Entry 9IUK (electron microscopy, 3.38 A resolution); this record covers chain A.

Chain A:
Protein: Pleiotropic ABC efflux transporter of multiple drugs CDR1
Organism: Candida albicans SC5314
UniProt: Q5ANA3 (CDR1_CANAL); residue numbers follow UniProt; this construct covers 1-1501
Chain sequence (1501 residues; row label = number of the first residue in the row):
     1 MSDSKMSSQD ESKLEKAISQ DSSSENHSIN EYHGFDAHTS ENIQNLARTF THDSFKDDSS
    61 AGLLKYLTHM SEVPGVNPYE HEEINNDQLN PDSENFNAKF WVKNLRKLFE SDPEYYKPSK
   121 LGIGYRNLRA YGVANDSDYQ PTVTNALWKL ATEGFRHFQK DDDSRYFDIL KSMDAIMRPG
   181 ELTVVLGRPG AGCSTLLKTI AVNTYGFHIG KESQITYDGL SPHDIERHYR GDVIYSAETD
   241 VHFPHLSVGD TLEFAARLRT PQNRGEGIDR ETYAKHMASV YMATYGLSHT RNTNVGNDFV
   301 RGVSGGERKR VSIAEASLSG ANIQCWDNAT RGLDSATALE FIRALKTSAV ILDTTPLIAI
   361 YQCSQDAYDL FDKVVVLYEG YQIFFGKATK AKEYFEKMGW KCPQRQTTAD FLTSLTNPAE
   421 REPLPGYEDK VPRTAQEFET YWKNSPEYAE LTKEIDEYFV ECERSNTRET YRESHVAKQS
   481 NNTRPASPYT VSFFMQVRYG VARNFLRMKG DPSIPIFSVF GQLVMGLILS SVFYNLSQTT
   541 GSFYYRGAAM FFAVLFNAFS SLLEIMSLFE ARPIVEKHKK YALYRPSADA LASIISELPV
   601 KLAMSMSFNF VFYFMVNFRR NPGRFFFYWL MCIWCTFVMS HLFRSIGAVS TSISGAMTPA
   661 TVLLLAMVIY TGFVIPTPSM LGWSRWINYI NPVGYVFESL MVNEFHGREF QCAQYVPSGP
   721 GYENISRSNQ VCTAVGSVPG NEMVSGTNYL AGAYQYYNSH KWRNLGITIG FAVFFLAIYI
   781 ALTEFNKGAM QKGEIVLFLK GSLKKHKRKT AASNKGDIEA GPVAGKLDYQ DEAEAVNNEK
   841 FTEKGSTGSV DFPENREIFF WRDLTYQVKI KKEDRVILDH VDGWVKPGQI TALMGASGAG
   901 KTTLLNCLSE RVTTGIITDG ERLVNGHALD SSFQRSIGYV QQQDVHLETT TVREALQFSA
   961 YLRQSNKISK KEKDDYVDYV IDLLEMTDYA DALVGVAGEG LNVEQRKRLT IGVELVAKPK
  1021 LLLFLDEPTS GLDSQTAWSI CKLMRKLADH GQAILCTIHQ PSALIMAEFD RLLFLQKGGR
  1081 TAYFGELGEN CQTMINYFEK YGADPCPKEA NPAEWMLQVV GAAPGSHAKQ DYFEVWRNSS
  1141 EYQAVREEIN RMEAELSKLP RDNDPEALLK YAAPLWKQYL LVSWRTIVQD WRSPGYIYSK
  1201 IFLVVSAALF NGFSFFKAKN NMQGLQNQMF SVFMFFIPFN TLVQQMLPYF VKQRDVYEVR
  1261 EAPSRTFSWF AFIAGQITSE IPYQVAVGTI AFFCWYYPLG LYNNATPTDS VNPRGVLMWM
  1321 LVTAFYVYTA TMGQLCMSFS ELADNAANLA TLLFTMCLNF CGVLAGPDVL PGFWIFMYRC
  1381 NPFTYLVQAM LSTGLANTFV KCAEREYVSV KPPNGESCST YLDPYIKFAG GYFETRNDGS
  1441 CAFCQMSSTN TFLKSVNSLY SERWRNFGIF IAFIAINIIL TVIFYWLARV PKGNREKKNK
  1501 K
Not modelled in the structure: 1-30, 57-85, 134-140, 160-164, 466-484, 789-854, 1492-1501
Disulfides: Cys712-Cys732, Cys1402-Cys1444, Cys1418-Cys1441
Small-molecule neighbours: Pip2(20:4/18:0) (A1L26): Leu602, Gly623, Arg624, Phe626, Phe627, Trp629, Leu630, Ile633, Trp634, Phe637, His706, Asn758, Lys761, Trp762
UniProt features mapped onto this chain:
  - binding site (ATP): Gly895 to Thr902
  - mutagenesis: Cys193 (C193A: Impairs NBD-mediated ATP hydrolysis), Asp232 (D232K: Leads to general drug-sensitivity), Gly296 (G296D: Leads to selective drug-sensitivity), Trp326 (W326A: Impairs NBD ATP-binding), Phe551 (F551A: Leads to selective drug-sensitivity), Phe552 (F552A: Leads to reduced drug efflux but shows normal ATPase activity), Phe559 (F559A: Leads to reduced drug efflux and ATPase activity), Ser561 (S561A: Leads to selective drug-sensitivity), Glu564 (E564A: Leads to selective drug-sensitivity), Met604 (M604A: Leads to selective drug-sensitivity), Asn609 (N609A: Leads to selective drug-sensitivity), Trp629 (W629L: Leads to selective drug-sensitivity), 40 further mutagenesis entries in UniProt
From the paper describing this entry:
  - mutagenesis - N1240A/T1351A: decreased expression
  - mutagenesis - N1240A/T1355A: decreased catalytic activity
  - mutagenesis - L529A, N1359A: unchanged catalytic activity
  - mutagenesis - L529A, F551A, F552A, L555A, F559A, V668A, F1233A, M1234A/I1237A, N1240A/T1351A, N1240A/T1355A, F1354A, L1358A, N1359A: decreased growth in response to fluconazole
  - mutagenesis - M525A, F556A, L665A, M1234A, I1237A, N1240A, T1351A, T1355A: unchanged growth in response to fluconazole
  - mutagenesis - F551A, F552A, L555A, F559A, V668A, F1233A, M1234A/I1237A, F1354A, L1358A: decreased catalytic activity on ATP
  - mutagenesis - R624A/H706A/N758A/K761A: unchanged growth in response to fluconazole resistance

In short:
Chain A binds Pip2(20:4/18:0). From UniProt: 8 ATP-binding residues and 52 mutagenesis sites. From the paper:
L529A, F551A and F552A, among others, reduce growth in response to fluconazole; F551A, F552A and L555A, among
others, reduce catalytic activity on ATP; 22 substitutions were tested in all.
Chain A is Pleiotropic ABC efflux transporter of multiple drugs CDR1 (Candida albicans SC5314); the structure,
The structure of Candida albicans Cdr1 in apo state, was determined by electron microscopy, deposited together
with 9IUL and 9IUM.
